6ZLZ - chains A and B of the 6 polymer chains in the assembly; structure by X-ray diffraction, 3.52 A resolution.

Chain A (and B):
Molecule: Capsid protein VP1
Source organism: Merkel cell polyomavirus
Notes: chain B of this document is another copy of the same molecule, construct and numbering; everything in this record applies to it too
UniProt: B0G0W3 (B0G0W3_9POLY); numbering as in UniProt (aligned over 1-423)
Chain sequence (423 residues; each row starts with the number of its first residue):
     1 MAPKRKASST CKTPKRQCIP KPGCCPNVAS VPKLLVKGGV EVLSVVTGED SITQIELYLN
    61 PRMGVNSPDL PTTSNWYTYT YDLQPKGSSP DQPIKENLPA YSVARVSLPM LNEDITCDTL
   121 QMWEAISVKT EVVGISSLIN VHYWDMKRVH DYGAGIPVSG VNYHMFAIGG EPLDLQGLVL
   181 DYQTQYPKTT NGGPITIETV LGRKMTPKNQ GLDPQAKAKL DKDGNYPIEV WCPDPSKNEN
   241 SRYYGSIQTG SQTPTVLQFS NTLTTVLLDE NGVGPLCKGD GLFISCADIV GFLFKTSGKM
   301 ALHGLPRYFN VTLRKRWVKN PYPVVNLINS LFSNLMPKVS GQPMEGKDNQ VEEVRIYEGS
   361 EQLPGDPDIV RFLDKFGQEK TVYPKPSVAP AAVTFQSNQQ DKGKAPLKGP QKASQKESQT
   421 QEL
Not modelled in the structure: 1-17, 377-423 (chain B: 1-17, 389-423)
Metal / ion sites: Ca2+ site 1: Ser236, Glu239 (shared with 1 residue of chain C); Ca2+ site 2: Glu353 (shared with Glu56(B) of chain B; 2 residues of chain C)
What the authors report for this chain:
  - self-association interface (contacts with another copy of this molecule); pairs are residue here / residue on that copy: Cys25-Cys117
  - Ca2+ coordination: Glu56, Ser236, Glu239, Glu353

Interface between chain A and chain B:
Contacting residue pairs - 87 pairs, chain A then chain B:
  Ile115(A) - Ile115(B)  hydrophobic
  Thr116(A) - Thr116(B)
  Tyr322(A) - Met110(B)  hydrophobic
  Pro323(A) - Leu111(B)
  Val325(A) - Leu120(B)  hydrophobic
  Val325(A) - Asn320(B)
  Val325(A) - Val324(B)  hydrophobic
  Asn326(A) - Leu120(B)
  Ile328(A) - Ile328(B)  hydrophobic
  Asn329(A) - Leu327(B)
  Leu331(A) - Leu331(B)  hydrophobic
  Phe332(A) - Leu327(B)  hydrophobic
  Asn334(A) - Lys278(B)  hydrogen bond (backbone-side chain)
  Leu335(A) - Lys278(B)
  Leu335(A) - Gly279(B)  hydrogen bond (backbone-backbone)
  Pro337(A) - Arg105(B)
  Pro337(A) - Pro172(B)
  Pro337(A) - Phe283(B)
  Val339(A) - Arg105(B)
  Val339(A) - Leu220(B)
  Val339(A) - Asp221(B)
  Val339(A) - Phe283(B)  hydrophobic
  Ser340(A) - Asp221(B)  hydrogen bond (backbone-backbone)
  Ser340(A) - Asp223(B)  hydrogen bond (backbone-backbone)
  Gly341(A) - Val103(B)
  Gly341(A) - Ala104(B)
  Gln342(A) - Leu59(B)
  Gln342(A) - Asn60(B)  hydrogen bond (side chain-backbone)
  Gln342(A) - Arg62(B)
  Gln342(A) - Ser102(B)
  Gln342(A) - Val103(B)  hydrogen bond (backbone-backbone)
  Gln342(A) - Ala104(B)
  Gln342(A) - Asp223(B)  hydrogen bond
  Met344(A) - Tyr58(B)
  Met344(A) - Ala104(B)  hydrophobic
  Met344(A) - Arg105(B)
  Met344(A) - Val106(B)  hydrophobic
  Asn349(A) - Val40(B)
  Gln350(A) - Leu57(B)
  Gln350(A) - Tyr58(B)  hydrogen bond (backbone-backbone)
  Gln350(A) - Leu59(B)
  Gln350(A) - Asn60(B)
  Val351(A) - Val40(B)  hydrophobic
  Val351(A) - Glu56(B)
  Val351(A) - Leu57(B)  hydrophobic
  Glu352(A) - Glu56(B)  hydrogen bond (backbone-backbone)
  Glu352(A) - Tyr58(B)
  Glu353(A) - Gly38(B)
  Glu353(A) - Ile55(B)
  Glu353(A) - Glu56(B)  hydrogen bond (backbone-backbone)
  Val354(A) - Val36(B)
  Val354(A) - Lys37(B)
  Val354(A) - Gly38(B)  hydrogen bond (backbone-backbone)
  Val354(A) - Gly39(B)
  Val354(A) - Leu43(B)  hydrophobic
  Val354(A) - Gln54(B)
  Arg355(A) - Val36(B)
  Arg355(A) - Lys37(B)
  Arg355(A) - Thr53(B)
  Arg355(A) - Gln54(B)  hydrogen bond (backbone-backbone)
  Ile356(A) - Leu34(B)
  Ile356(A) - Leu35(B)  hydrogen bond (backbone-backbone)
  Ile356(A) - Val36(B)  hydrogen bond (backbone-backbone)
  Ile356(A) - Thr47(B)
  Ile356(A) - Ile52(B)
  Ile356(A) - Thr53(B)
  Tyr357(A) - Pro32(B)
  Tyr357(A) - Lys33(B)
  Tyr357(A) - Leu34(B)  hydrophobic
  Tyr357(A) - Ser51(B)
  Tyr357(A) - Ile52(B)  hydrogen bond (backbone-backbone)
  Glu358(A) - Lys33(B)  hydrogen bond (backbone-backbone)
  Glu358(A) - Leu35(B)
  Glu358(A) - Gly48(B)  hydrogen bond (side chain-backbone)
  Gly359(A) - Pro32(B)
  Gly359(A) - Lys33(B)  hydrogen bond (backbone-backbone)
  Ser360(A) - Val31(B)
  Ser360(A) - Lys33(B)
  Glu361(A) - Ala29(B)
  Glu361(A) - Ser30(B)
  Glu361(A) - Val31(B)  hydrogen bond (backbone-backbone)
  Glu361(A) - Lys33(B)  salt bridge
  Gln362(A) - Val28(B)
  Gln362(A) - Ala29(B)
  Leu363(A) - Ala29(B)  hydrogen bond (backbone-backbone)
  Leu363(A) - Val31(B)  hydrophobic
  Ile369(A) - Lys37(B)
Interface residues without a listed pair, chain A (36 interface residues in all): Met336, Glu345
Interface residues without a listed pair, chain B (53 interface residues in all): Asp50, Ser107, Glu113, Lys222

In short:
The interface between chain A and chain B involves 36 residues on one side and 53 on the other, with 20
hydrogen bonds and 1 salt bridge. Polar pairs include Glu361(A)-Lys33(B), Asn334(A)-Lys278(B) and
Gln342(A)-Asn60(B). The paper reports Ca2+ coordination by Glu56(A), Ser236(A) and Glu239(A) among others; a
self-association interface involving Cys25(A).
Chain A and chain B are both Capsid protein VP1 (Merkel cell polyomavirus); the structure, Crystal Structure
of Merkel Cell Polyomavirus Virus-like Particle, was determined by X-ray diffraction (same publication as
6ZML).
